7QZE - chains C and D of the 6 polymer chains in the assembly; structure by X-ray diffraction, 1.90 A resolution.

== Chain C (and D) ==
Name: Dyp-type peroxidase family
Source organism: Streptomyces lividans
Notes: chain D of this document is another copy of the same molecule, construct and numbering; everything in this record applies to it too
Reference sequence: A0A7U8UU09 (A0A7U8UU09_STRLI); residues 1-316 here correspond to UniProt positions 14-329 (UniProt number = residue number + 13)
Amino-acid sequence (316 residues; row label = number of the first residue in the row):
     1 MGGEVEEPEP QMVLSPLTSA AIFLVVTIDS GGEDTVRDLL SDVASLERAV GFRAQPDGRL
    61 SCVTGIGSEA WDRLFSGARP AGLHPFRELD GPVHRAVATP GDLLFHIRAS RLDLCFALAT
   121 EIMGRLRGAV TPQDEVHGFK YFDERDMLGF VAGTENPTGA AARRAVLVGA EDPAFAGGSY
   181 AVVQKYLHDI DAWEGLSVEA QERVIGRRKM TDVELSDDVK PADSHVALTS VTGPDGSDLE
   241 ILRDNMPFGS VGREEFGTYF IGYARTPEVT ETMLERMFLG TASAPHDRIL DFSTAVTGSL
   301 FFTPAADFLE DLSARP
Unresolved in the structure: 1-6, 313-316 (chain D: 1-7, 312-316)
Sequence notes: engineered mutation A152 (Asp165 in A0A7U8UU09)
Metal / ion sites: heme Fe: H225 (together with oxygen atom)
Residues lining bound ligands:
  - heme (HEM): D146, L148, F150, V151, A152, G153, T154, E155, Q184, Y186, H188, I205, R207, H225, V226, T229, S230, I241, R243, N245, T258, F260, T270, M273, L274, M277, I289, S293
  - oxygen atom (O): H225, R243, N245, F260
From the paper describing this entry:
  - mutagenesis - D152A/N245A: decreased catalytic activity
  - catalytic residues: R243 (proposed by the authors, not directly observed)
  - mutagenesis - D152A: unchanged catalytic activity
  - mutagenesis - D152A/N245A: decreased stability in response to Compound I

== Chain C / chain D interface ==
Residue-residue contacts (20):
  E9(C) - A160(D)
  R48(C) - T154(D)
  R48(C) - E155(D)  salt bridge
  A49(C) - T211(D)
  A49(C) - D212(D)
  F52(C) - L17(D)  hydrophobic
  F52(C) - E144(D)
  F52(C) - V151(D)  hydrophobic
  F52(C) - A152(D)
  F52(C) - G153(D)
  F52(C) - T154(D)
  R53(C) - D143(D)  salt bridge
  R53(C) - E144(D)
  R53(C) - V151(D)
  R53(C) - M210(D)  hydrogen bond (side chain-backbone)
  R53(C) - T211(D)  hydrogen bond (side chain-backbone)
  Q55(C) - L17(D)  hydrogen bond (side chain-backbone)
  Q55(C) - K140(D)  hydrogen bond (backbone-side chain)
  Q55(C) - E144(D)
  E121(C) - V213(D)
Also at the interface, not in a pair above, chain C (8 interface residues in all): L46
Also at the interface, not in a pair above, chain D (18 interface residues in all): P16, R145, G159, R207

== Overview ==
The interface between chain C and chain D involves 8 residues on one side and 18 on the other; the contacts
include 4 hydrogen bonds and 2 salt bridges. Among the polar pairs are R48(C)-E155(D), R53(C)-D143(D) and
R53(C)-M210(D). From the paper: the catalytic residue R243(C); D152A/N245A of chain C reduce catalytic
activity.
Both chains are Dyp-type peroxidase family (Streptomyces lividans). Entry 7QZE (SFX structure of dye-type
peroxidase DtpB D152A variant in the ferryl state) was determined by X-ray diffraction, deposited together
with 7QZF, 7QZG, 7QZH and 7ZMJ.
